PDB entry 4AAE | X-ray diffraction, 2.60 A resolution | chains B and E of the 4 polymer chains in the assembly

# Chain B
Protein: DNA endonuclease I-crei
Organism: Chlamydomonas reinhardtii
Notes: EC 3.1.-.-
UniProt: P05725 (DNE1_CHLRE); residue numbers follow UniProt; this construct covers 2-154
Sequence (153 residues; each row starts with the number of its first residue):
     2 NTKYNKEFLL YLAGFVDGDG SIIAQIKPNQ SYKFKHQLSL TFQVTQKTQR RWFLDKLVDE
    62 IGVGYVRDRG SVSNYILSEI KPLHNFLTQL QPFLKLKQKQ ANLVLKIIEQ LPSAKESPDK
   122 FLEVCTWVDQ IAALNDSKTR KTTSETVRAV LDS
Construct notes: engineered mutation Asn75 (Asp in P05725)
UniProt features mapped onto this chain:
  - region (Interaction with DNA): Gln26 to Gln38, Gln44 to Gln47, Arg68 to Arg70, Ser138 to Thr143
  - binding site (Mg(2+)): Gly19, Asp20

# Chain E
Molecule: 24-nt DNA strand
Sequence (24 nucleotides; numbered 501 to 524; the number before each row is that of its first residue):
   501 TCAAAACGTC AGCGGACGTT TTGA

# Chain B / chain E interface
Residue-residue contacts - 24 pairs, chain B then chain E:
  Lys28(B) with DA505(E), base contact; DA506(E), base contact
  Ser32(B) with DT501(E), sugar contact; DC502(E), hydrogen bond to the base
  Tyr33(B) with DC502(E), phosphate contact; DA503(E), hydrogen bond to the base; DA504(E), base contact
  Lys34(B) with DT501(E), sugar contact; DC502(E), hydrogen bond to the phosphate
  Gln38(B) with DA503(E), base contact; DA504(E), hydrogen bond to the base
  Tyr66(B) with DA505(E), phosphate contact
  Arg68(B) with DA505(E), sugar contact; DA506(E), salt bridge to the phosphate; DC507(E), salt bridge to the phosphate
  Arg70(B) with DC507(E), base contact; DG508(E), hydrogen bond to the base
  Ser79(B) with DA504(E), phosphate contact
  Glu80(B) with DA504(E), phosphate contact; DA505(E), phosphate contact
  Ile81(B) with DA504(E), hydrogen bond to the phosphate
  Lys116(B) with DC502(E), hydrogen bond to the phosphate; DA503(E), salt bridge to the phosphate
  Lys139(B) with DG512(E), sugar contact
Other interface residues (no listed pair), chain B (14 interface residues in all): Leu112
Other interface residues (no listed pair), chain E (10 interface residues in all): DT509

# Overview
The interface between chain B and chain E involves 14 residues on one side and 10 on the other, with 7
hydrogen bonds and 3 salt bridges. Among the polar pairs are Ser32(B)-DC502(E), Tyr33(B)-DA503(E) and
Gln38(B)-DA504(E).
Chain B is DNA endonuclease I-crei (Chlamydomonas reinhardtii) and chain E is a 24-nt DNA strand; the
structure, Crystal structure of the mutant D75N I-CreI in complex with an altered target (The four central
..., was determined by X-ray diffraction, deposited together with 4AAB, 4AAD, 4AAF and 4AAG.
